6J6Q - chains S and E of the 42 polymer chains in the assembly; structure by electron microscopy, 3.70 A resolution.

== Chain S ==
Protein: Pre-mRNA-splicing factor CWC15
Organism: Saccharomyces cerevisiae (strain ATCC 204508 / S288c)
UniProt: Q03772 (CWC15_YEAST); numbering as in UniProt (aligned over 1-175)
Amino-acid sequence (175 residues; each row starts with the number of its first residue):
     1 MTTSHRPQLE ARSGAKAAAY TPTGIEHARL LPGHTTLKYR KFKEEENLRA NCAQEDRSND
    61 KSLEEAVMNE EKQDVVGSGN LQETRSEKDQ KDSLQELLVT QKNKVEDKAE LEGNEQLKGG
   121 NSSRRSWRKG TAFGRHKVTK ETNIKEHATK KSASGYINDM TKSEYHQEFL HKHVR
Unresolved in the structure: 1-2, 42-125, 136-154

== Chain E ==
Molecule: U6 snRNA
Organism: Saccharomyces cerevisiae S288c
Sequence (112 nucleotides; each row starts with the number of its first residue):
     1 GUUCGCGAAG UAACCCUUCG UGGACAUUUG GUCAAUUUGA AACAAUACAG AGAUGAUCAG
    61 CAGUUCCCCU GCAUAAGGAU GAACCGUUUU ACAAAGAGAU UUAUUUCGUU UU
Unresolved in the structure: 104-112
Bound ions: Mg2+ site 1: A59, G60; Mg2+ site 2 near C61 (its only coordinating residue here); Mg2+ site 3: U80 (shared with 1 residue of chain B); Mg2+ site 4 near G81 (its only coordinating residue here)
From the paper describing this entry:
  - Mg2+ coordination: A59, G60, G78, U80

== Interface between chain S and chain E ==
Pairs across the interface (27):
  Thr-3(S) / C84(E)  hydrogen bond to the sugar
  Thr-3(S) / C85(E)  hydrogen bond to the base
  Ser-4(S) / A62(E)  base contact
  Ser-4(S) / C84(E)  hydrogen bond to the base
  Ser-4(S) / C85(E)  base contact
  His-5(S) / G52(E)  hydrogen bond to the base
  His-5(S) / C61(E)  base contact
  His-5(S) / A62(E)  base contact
  His-5(S) / U80(E)  hydrogen bond to the base
  Arg-6(S) / A62(E)  base contact
  Arg-6(S) / G63(E)  base contact
  Arg-6(S) / C84(E)  hydrogen bond to the sugar
  Arg-6(S) / C85(E)  salt bridge to the phosphate
  Gln-8(S) / G63(E)  sugar contact
  Gln-8(S) / U64(E)  phosphate contact
  Glu-10(S) / U64(E)  sugar contact
  Ala-11(S) / U64(E)  phosphate contact
  Arg-12(S) / U64(E)  hydrogen bond to the phosphate
  Arg-12(S) / C66(E)  salt bridge to the phosphate
  Lys-16(S) / U65(E)  salt bridge to the phosphate
  Lys-16(S) / C66(E)  salt bridge to the phosphate
  Tyr-20(S) / C66(E)  hydrogen bond to the phosphate
  Ile-25(S) / A73(E)  phosphate contact
  His-27(S) / A73(E)  phosphate contact
  His-27(S) / U74(E)  base contact
  Arg-29(S) / U74(E)  hydrogen bond to the base
  Leu-30(S) / U74(E)  base contact
Other interface residues (no listed pair), chain S (16 interface residues in all): Pro-7, Glu-26
Other interface residues (no listed pair), chain E (13 interface residues in all): C72

== Overview ==
The interface between chain S and chain E involves 16 residues on one side and 13 on the other; the contacts
include 9 hydrogen bonds and 4 salt bridges. Polar contacts include Thr-3(S)/C85(E), Ser-4(S)/C84(E) and
His-5(S)/G52(E). A59(E) and G60(E) coordinate Mg2+ site 1. The paper reports Mg2+ coordination by A59(E),
G60(E) and G78(E) among others.
Here chain S is Pre-mRNA-splicing factor CWC15 (Saccharomyces cerevisiae (strain ATCC 204508 / S288c)) and
chain E is U6 snRNA (Saccharomyces cerevisiae S288c). Entry 6J6Q (Cryo-EM structure of the yeast B*-b2 complex
at an average resolution of 3.7 angstrom) was determined by electron microscopy (same publication as 6J6G,
6J6H and 6J6N).
